PDB entry 2VMG | X-ray diffraction, 1.90 A resolution | chain A

# Chain A
Protein: Fibronectin type III domain protein
Source organism: Clostridium perfringens
Notes: fragment: carbohydrate-binding module, residues 898-1050
Reference sequence: Q0TP83 (Q0TP83_CLOP1); residues 25-177 here correspond to UniProt positions 898-1050 (UniProt number = residue number + 873)
Chain sequence (157 residues; numbered 21 to 177; the number before each row is that of its first residue):
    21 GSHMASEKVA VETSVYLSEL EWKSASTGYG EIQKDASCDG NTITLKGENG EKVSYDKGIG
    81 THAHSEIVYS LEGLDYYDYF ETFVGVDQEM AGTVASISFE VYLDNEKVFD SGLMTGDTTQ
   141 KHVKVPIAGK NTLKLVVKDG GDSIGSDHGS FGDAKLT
Not modelled in the structure: 21-32
Metal / ion sites: Ca2+: Ser116, Asp159, Asp162, Ser163, Asp167
Residues lining bound ligands: methyl beta-D-galactopyranoside (MBG): Tyr49, Asp59, His82, Met110, Ile164, Gly165, Ser166, Asp167, His168

# Overview
Bound to chain A: methyl beta-D-galactopyranoside. The Ca2+ site is built by Ser116, Asp159, Asp162, Ser163
and Asp167.
Chain A is Fibronectin type III domain protein (Clostridium perfringens); the structure, The structure of
CBM51 from Clostridium perfringens GH95 in complex with methyl-galactose, was determined by X-ray diffraction
together with 2VMH, 2VMI, 2VNG, 2VNO and 2VNR from the same study.
